3I9V - chains 2 and 3 of the 8 polymer chains in the assembly; structure by X-ray diffraction, 3.10 A resolution.

[Chain 2]
Name: NADH-quinone oxidoreductase subunit 2
From: Thermus thermophilus
Notes: EC 1.6.99.5
UniProt: Q56221 (NQO2_THET8); numbering as in UniProt (aligned over 1-181)
Chain sequence (181 residues; row label = number of the first residue in the row):
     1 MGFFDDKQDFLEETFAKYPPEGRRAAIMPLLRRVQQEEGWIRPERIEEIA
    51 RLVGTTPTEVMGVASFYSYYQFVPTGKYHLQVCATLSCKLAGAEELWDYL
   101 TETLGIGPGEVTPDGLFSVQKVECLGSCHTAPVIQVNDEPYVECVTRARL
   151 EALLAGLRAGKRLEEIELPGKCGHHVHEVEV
Disordered / not traced: 1-2, 181
Disulfides: C144-C172
Bound ions: 2Fe-2S cluster Fe: C83, C88, C124, C128
Ligand contacts: 2Fe-2S cluster (FES): C83, T85, S87, C88, C124, L125, G126, S127, C128, V133
Curated features (UniProtKB/Swiss-Prot):
  - binding site ([2Fe-2S] cluster): C83, S87, C88, C124, C128
Reported in the primary citation:
  - Mn2+ coordination: S68

[Chain 3]
Name: NADH-quinone oxidoreductase subunit 3
From: Thermus thermophilus
Notes: EC 1.6.99.5
UniProt: Q56223 (NQO3_THET8); residue numbers follow UniProt; this construct covers 1-783
Chain sequence (783 residues; row label = number of the first residue in the row):
     1 MVRVKVNDRIVEVPPGTSVMDAVFHAGYDVPLFCSEKHLSPIGACRMCLV
    51 RIGLPKKGPDGKPLLNEKGEPEIQWQPKLAASCVTAVADGMVVDTLSDVV
   101 REAQAGMVEFTLLNHPLDCPTCDKGGACELQDRTVEYGLYEKYYQKGPLE
   151 LPVYTRFEFTRRHVDKHHPLSPFVILDRERCIHCKRCVRYFEEVPGDEVL
   201 DFIERGVHTFIGTMDFGLPSGFSGNITDICPVGALLDLTARFRARNWEME
   251 ETPTTCALCPVGCGITADTRSGELLRIRAREVPEVNEIWICDAGRFGHEW
   301 ADQNRLKTPLVRKEGRLVEATWEEAFLALKEGLKEARGEEVGLYLAHDAT
   351 LEEGLLASELAKALKTPHLDFQGRTAAPASLFPPASLEDLLQADFALVLG
   401 DPTEEAPILHLRLSEFVRDLKPPHRYNHGTPFADLQIKERMPRRTDKMAL
   451 FAPYRAPLMKWAAIHEVHRPGEEREILLALLGDKEGSEMVAKAKEAWEKA
   501 KNPVLILGAGVLQDTVAAERARLLAERKGAKVLAMTPAANARGLEAMGVL
   551 PGAKGASWDEPGALYAYYGFVPPEEALKGKRFVVMHLSHLHPLAERYAHV
   601 VLPAPTFYEKRGHLVNLEGRVLPLSPAPIENGEAEGALQVLALLAEALGV
   651 RPPFRLHLEAQKALKARKVPEAMGRLSFRLKELRPKERKGAFYLRPTMWK
   701 AHQAVGKAQEAARAELWAHPETARAEALPEGAQVAVETPFGRVEARVVHR
   751 EDVPKGHLYLSALGPAAGLRVEGRVLVPAGGEA
Disordered / not traced: 56-72, 144-149, 778-783
Bound ions: 2Fe-2S cluster Fe: C34, C45, C48, C83; 4Fe-4S cluster Fe site 1: H115, C119, C122, C128; 4Fe-4S cluster Fe site 2: C181, C184, C187, C230; 4Fe-4S cluster Fe site 3: C256, C259, C263, C291; Mn2+: L274, D302
Ligand contacts:
  - 2Fe-2S cluster (FES): L32, F33, C34, S35, I42, G43, A44, C45, R46, M47, C48, C83
  - 4Fe-4S cluster (SF4), molecule 1: H115, D118, C119, C122, K124, G125, C128, L130, Q131, R180, V232, G233
  - 4Fe-4S cluster (SF4), molecule 2: C181, I182, H183, C184, K185, R186, C187, F202, I211, C230, P231, V232, A234, L235
  - 4Fe-4S cluster (SF4), molecule 3: C256, L258, C259, V261, G262, C263, I290, C291, G294, P407, I408
Curated features (UniProtKB/Swiss-Prot):
  - binding site ([2Fe-2S] cluster): C34, C45, C48, C83
  - binding site ([4Fe-4S] cluster): H115, C119, C122, C128, C181, C184, C187, C230, C256, C259, C263, C291
  - mutagenesis: C256 (C256A: Decreases amount and stability of iron-sulfur center 4), C259 (C259A: Decreases amount and stability of iron-sulfur center 4), C263 (C263A: Decreases amount and stability of iron-sulfur center 4), C291 (C291A: Decreases amount and stability of iron-sulfur center 4)
Reported in the primary citation:
  - Mn2+ coordination: L274, D302

[Chain 2 / chain 3 interface]
Residue-residue contacts - 27 pairs, chain 2 then chain 3:
  R24(2) with E198(3), salt bridge; R440(3)
  P43(2) with M214(3)
  I46(2) with M214(3), hydrophobic
  T55(2) with E198(3)
  T56(2) with E198(3), hydrogen bond (side chain-backbone); D215(3)
  P57(2) with M214(3), hydrophobic; D215(3)
  T58(2) with E198(3); V199(3); L200(3); D201(3); T213(3), hydrogen bond; M214(3), hydrogen bond (side chain-backbone); D215(3), hydrogen bond
  E59(2) with E198(3); D201(3)
  M61(2) with I203(3), hydrophobic; T213(3); M214(3), hydrophobic
  G62(2) with F202(3); I203(3)
  S65(2) with I203(3), hydrogen bond (side chain-backbone); E204(3)
  F66(2) with R205(3), hydrogen bond (backbone-side chain)
  S68(2) with R205(3), hydrogen bond
Interface residues without a listed pair, chain 2 (14 interface residues in all): E47
Interface residues without a listed pair, chain 3 (13 interface residues in all): G212

[Summary]
Chain 2 and chain 3 form an interface of 14 and 13 residues respectively; the contacts include 7 hydrogen
bonds and 1 salt bridge. Polar pairs include R24(2)-E198(3), T56(2)-E198(3) and T58(2)-T213(3). Bound to chain
2: 2Fe-2S cluster. The paper reports Mn2+ coordination by S68(2) and L274(3) among others.
Here chain 2 is NADH-quinone oxidoreductase subunit 2 and chain 3 is NADH-quinone oxidoreductase subunit 3,
both from Thermus thermophilus. Entry 3I9V (Crystal structure of the hydrophilic domain of respiratory complex
I from Thermus thermophilus, oxidized, 2 mol/ASU) was determined by X-ray diffraction (same publication as
3IAM and 3IAS).
